1JAQ - chain A; structure by X-ray diffraction, 2.40 A resolution.

== Chain A ==
Name: Matrix metallo proteinase-8 (MET80 form)
Organism: Homo sapiens
Notes: EC 3.4.24.34; fragment: catalytic domain, residues 80 - 242
UniProtKB: P22894 (MM08_HUMAN); residues 80-242 here correspond to UniProt positions 100-262 (UniProt number = residue number + 20)
Sequence (163 residues; row label = number of the first residue in the row):
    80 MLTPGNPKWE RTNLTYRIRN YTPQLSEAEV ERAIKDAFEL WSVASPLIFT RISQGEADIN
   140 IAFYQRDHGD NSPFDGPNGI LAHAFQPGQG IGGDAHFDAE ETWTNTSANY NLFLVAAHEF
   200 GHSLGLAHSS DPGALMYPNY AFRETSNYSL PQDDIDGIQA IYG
Not modelled in the structure: 80-84
Metal / ion sites: Ca2+ site 1: Asp137, Gly169, Gly171, Asp173; Zn2+ site 1: His147, Asp149, His162, His175; Ca2+ site 2: Asp154, Gly155, Asn157, Ile159, Asp177, Glu180; Zn2+ site 2: His197, His201, His207 (together with 01S)
Small-molecule neighbours: 01S (N-[(2R)-2-(hydroxycarbamoyl)-4-methylpentanoyl]-L-alanylglycinamide): Gly158, Ile159, Leu160, Ala161, His162, Leu193, Val194, His197, Glu198, His201, His207, Tyr216, Pro217, Asn218, Tyr219
UniProt features mapped onto this chain:
  - active site: Glu198
  - binding site (Ca(2+)): Asp137, Asp154, Gly155, Asn157, Ile159, Gly169, Gly171, Asp173, Asp177, Glu180
  - binding site (Zn(2+)): His147, Asp149, His162, His175, His197, His201, His207
  - glycosylation (N-linked (GlcNAc...) asparagine): Asn92, Asn184, Asn226

== Overview ==
Bound to chain A: compound 01S. The Zn2+ site 2 is built by His197, His201 and His207. Asp137, Gly169, Gly171
and Asp173 form the Ca2+ site 1. From UniProt: active-site residue Glu198, 10 Ca2+-binding residues and 7
Zn2+-binding residues.
Chain A is Matrix metallo proteinase-8 (MET80 form) (Homo sapiens); the structure, Complex of
1-hydroxylamine-2-isobutylmalonyl-ala-gly-NH2 with the catalytic domain of matrix metallo proteinase-8 (MET80
form), was determined by X-ray diffraction (same publication as 1JAO).
